Entry 2WY2 (solution NMR); this record covers chains A and D of the 4 polymer chains in the assembly.

[Chain A]
Name: N\,n'-diacetylchitobiose-specific phosphotransferase enzyme iia component
From: Escherichia coli
Notes: EC 2.7.1.-
UniProtKB: P69791 (PTQA_ECOLI); residues 1-103 here correspond to UniProt positions 14-116 (UniProt number = residue number + 13)
Sequence (103 residues; each row starts with the number of its first residue):
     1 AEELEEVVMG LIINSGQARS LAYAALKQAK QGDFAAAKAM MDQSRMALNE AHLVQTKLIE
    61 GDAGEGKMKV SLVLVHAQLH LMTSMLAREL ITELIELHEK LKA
Construct notes: engineered mutation Leu79 (Asp92 in P69791)
UniProt features mapped onto this chain:
  - active site: His76 (Tele-phosphohistidine intermediate)
  - modified residue: His76 (Phosphohistidine)
Residues lining bound ligands: phosphite ion (PO3): Met9, Ile12, His76

[Chain D]
Name: N\,n'-diacetylchitobiose-specific phosphotransferase enzyme iib component
From: Escherichia coli
Notes: EC 2.7.1.69
UniProtKB: C3T7F7 (C3T7F7_ECOLX); numbering as in UniProt (aligned over 3-105)
Sequence (103 residues; row label = number of the first residue in the row):
     3 KKHIYLFCSA GMSTSLLVSK MRAQAEKYEV PVIIEAFPET LAGEKGQNAD VVLLGPQIAY
    63 MLPEIQRLLP NKPVEVIDSL LYGKVDGLGV LKAAVAAIKK AAA
Residues lining bound ligands: phosphite ion (PO3): Cys10, Ser11, Ala12, Gly13, Met14, Ser15, Thr16

[How chain A and chain D interact]
Contacting residue pairs (12; chain A residue first):
  Glu5(A) with Ser15(D)
  Glu6(A) with Gln59(D)
  Met9(A) with Ser15(D); Tyr84(D)
  Ile12(A) with Ser11(D)
  Ile13(A) with Ser11(D); Gln59(D); Ile60(D)
  Gln17(A) with Tyr62(D)
  His76(A) with Ala12(D); Met14(D)
  His80(A) with Ala12(D)
Interface residues without a listed pair, chain D (10 interface residues in all): Thr16, Leu18

[Overview]
8 residues of chain A face 10 of chain D across their interface. Phosphite ion is bound between chain A and
chain D. Curated annotation (UniProt) lists active-site residue His76(A) on chain A.
Here chain A is N\,n'-diacetylchitobiose-specific phosphotransferase enzyme iia component and chain D is
N\,n'-diacetylchitobiose-specific phosphotransferase enzyme iib component, both from Escherichia coli. Entry
2WY2 (NMR structure of the IIAchitobiose-IIBchitobiose phosphoryl transition state complex of the
N,N'-diacetylchitoboise brance of the E. ...) was determined by solution NMR together with 2WWV from the same
study.
